Entry 7BLZ (electron microscopy, 3.10 A resolution); this record covers chains 2 and 3 of the 15 polymer chains in the assembly.

# Chain 2
Name: Similar to chlorophyll a/b-binding protein, CP24
Organism: Cyanidioschyzon merolae (strain 10D)
Reference sequence: M1UU36 (M1UU36_CYAM1); residues 15-193 here correspond to UniProt positions 38-216 (UniProt number = residue number + 23)
Amino-acid sequence (179 residues; row label = number of the first residue in the row):
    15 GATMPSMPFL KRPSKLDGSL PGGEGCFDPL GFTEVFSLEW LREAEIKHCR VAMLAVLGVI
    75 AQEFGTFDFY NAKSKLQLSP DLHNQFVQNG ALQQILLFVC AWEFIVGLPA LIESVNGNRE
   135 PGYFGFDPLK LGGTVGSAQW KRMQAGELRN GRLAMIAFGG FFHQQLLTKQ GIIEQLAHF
Ion coordination: chlorophyll a Mg site 1 near Glu-59 (its only coordinating residue here); chlorophyll a Mg site 2 near Gln-178 (its only coordinating residue here)
Small-molecule neighbours:
  - 1,2-diacyl-glycerol-3-sn-phosphate (3PH): Val-49, Phe-50, Ser-51, Trp-54
  - beta-carotene (BCR): Phe-41, Leu-92, Ser-93, Pro-94, His-97, Ile-170, Phe-172, Gly-173, Phe-176, His-177
  - C7Z ((1S)-3,5,5-trimethyl-4-[(1E,3E,5E,7E,9E,11E,13E,15E,17E)-3,7,12,16-tetramethyl-18-[(4S)-2,6,6-trimethyl-4-oxidanyl-cyclohexen-1-yl]octadeca-1,3,5,7,9,11,13,15,17-nonaenyl]cyclohex-3-en-1-ol), molecule 1: Phe-41, Asp-42, Pro-43, Leu-44, Phe-46, His-62, Val-65, Ala-66, Ala-69, Val-73, Gln-76, Gln-91, Leu-92, Leu-96, His-97, Leu-106, Met-169, Ile-170, Phe-172
  - C7Z, molecule 2: Met-67, Leu-68, Val-70, Leu-71, Phe-140, Asp-141, Pro-142, Leu-143, Leu-145, Asn-164, Leu-167, Ala-168, Ala-171, Phe-175, Gln-178, Ile-186, Leu-190
  - C7Z, molecule 3: Asn-103, Gly-104, Gln-107, Gln-108, Leu-111, Phe-112
  - C7Z, molecule 4: Arg-163, Arg-166, Leu-167, Ile-170, Leu-181
  - chlorophyll a (CLA), molecule 1: Pro-22, Phe-23, Leu-24, Lys-25, Glu-38, Gly-39, Phe-41
  - chlorophyll a (CLA), molecule 2: Asp-31, Leu-34, Gly-36, Gly-37, Glu-38, Gly-39, Cys-40, Phe-41, Asp-42, Phe-46, Thr-47, Leu-55, Arg-56, Ala-58, Glu-59, His-62, Arg-166, Met-169, Ile-170
  - chlorophyll a (CLA), molecule 3: Phe-50, Trp-54, Leu-55, Ala-58, His-62
  - chlorophyll a (CLA), molecule 4: Trp-54, Glu-57, Ala-58, Lys-61, His-62, Val-65, Leu-110, Val-113, Cys-114, Glu-117, Phe-118, Leu-122, Leu-125
  - chlorophyll a (CLA), molecule 5: Arg-64, Met-67, Leu-68, Leu-71, Gly-136, Tyr-137, Phe-138, Gly-139, Phe-140, Asp-141, Leu-145, Gly-146, Trp-154, Met-157, Gln-158, Gly-160, Glu-161, Asn-164
  - chlorophyll a (CLA), molecule 6: Val-65, Leu-68, Ala-69, Leu-71, Gly-72, Ala-75, Gln-76, Gly-79, Thr-80, Phe-81, Tyr-84, Gln-91, Leu-96, Phe-100, Ala-105, Leu-106, Phe-140
  - chlorophyll a (CLA), molecule 7: Leu-71, Arg-156, Met-157, Gly-160, Asn-164, Leu-167
  - chlorophyll a (CLA), molecule 8: Leu-71, Ile-74, Ala-75, Phe-78, Gly-79, Phe-81
  - chlorophyll a (CLA), molecule 9: Tyr-84, Asn-103, Gly-104, Ala-105, Gln-108, Ile-109, Phe-112
  - chlorophyll a (CLA), molecule 10: His-97, Asn-98, Val-101, Gln-102, Leu-106, Gln-107, Ile-109, Leu-110, Val-113
  - chlorophyll a (CLA), molecule 11: Gln-107, Gln-108, Leu-110, Leu-111
  - chlorophyll a (CLA), molecule 12: Trp-116, Ile-119, Val-120, Phe-138, Gly-139, Phe-140, Pro-142, Lys-144
  - chlorophyll a (CLA), molecule 13: Arg-156, Ala-159, Gly-160, Arg-163, Asn-164, Leu-167
  - chlorophyll a (CLA), molecule 14: Leu-167, Ile-170, Ala-171, Gly-173, Gly-174, His-177, Gln-178, Leu-181, Thr-182, Gln-189, Phe-193
  - chlorophyll a (CLA), molecule 15: Phe-176, His-177, Leu-180, Leu-181
  - diacyl glycerol (DGA): Trp-54, Phe-118, Leu-122, Leu-125, Ile-126, Val-129, Asn-130
  - ergosterol (ERG), molecule 1: Lys-29, Leu-44, Gly-45, Phe-46, Glu-48, Val-49
  - ergosterol (ERG), molecule 2: Trp-116, Gly-139, Phe-140, Asp-141, Pro-142
  - ergosterol (ERG), molecule 3: Phe-118, Leu-122, Pro-123, Ile-126, Glu-127, Asn-130
  - (3R)-beta,beta-caroten-3-ol (RRX): Lys-61, Arg-64, Val-65, Leu-68, Phe-83, Tyr-84, Ile-109, Val-113, Trp-116, Glu-117

# Chain 3
Name: Lhcr3
Organism: Cyanidioschyzon merolae (strain 10D)
Amino-acid sequence (174 residues; row label = number of the first residue in the row):
    13 VPFAPVPEAV RESGLAGSEA EFDPLMITSY LPISWMRESE VKHGRIAMLA FVGTLAQQAY
    73 QFPWYKGAPT TLVGAHDHFV TTALAQILLF TSAFEIVAGV PAAIQTVRGS GRLPGYYGFD
   133 PLGLWGKDEA SRKRMELAEV KNGRLAMIAM LALWHQEVLS GGMGVIEQLV KQKF
Ion coordination: chlorophyll a Mg site 1 near Glu-52 (its only coordinating residue here); chlorophyll a Mg site 2 near Glu-107 (its only coordinating residue here); chlorophyll a Mg site 3 near Glu-151 (its only coordinating residue here)
Small-molecule neighbours:
  - beta-carotene (BCR): Pro-19, Glu-20, Pro-36, Leu-37, Met-38, Tyr-42
  - C7Z ((1S)-3,5,5-trimethyl-4-[(1E,3E,5E,7E,9E,11E,13E,15E,17E)-3,7,12,16-tetramethyl-18-[(4S)-2,6,6-trimethyl-4-oxidanyl-cyclohexen-1-yl]octadeca-1,3,5,7,9,11,13,15,17-nonaenyl]cyclohex-3-en-1-ol), molecule 1: Phe-34, Asp-35, Pro-36, Leu-37, Met-38, Ile-39, His-55, Ile-58, Ala-59, Ala-62, Thr-66, Gln-69, Leu-84, Ala-87, His-88, Leu-96, Met-159, Ile-160, Met-162, Leu-163
  - C7Z, molecule 2: Lys-54, Arg-57, Ile-58, Leu-61, Trp-76, Tyr-77, Ile-99, Thr-103, Phe-106, Glu-107, Tyr-129
  - C7Z, molecule 3: Met-60, Phe-63, Val-64, Phe-131, Asp-132, Pro-133, Leu-134, Leu-136, Asn-154, Leu-157, Ala-158, Ile-160, Ala-161, Ala-164, Leu-165, Gln-168, Val-177, Gln-180
  - C7Z, molecule 4: Thr-94, Gln-98, Leu-101, Phe-102
  - C7Z, molecule 5: Lys-153, Gly-155, Arg-156, Leu-157, Ile-160, Leu-171, Phe-186
  - chlorophyll a (CLA), molecule 1: Phe-15, Pro-17, Ala-32, Phe-34
  - chlorophyll a (CLA), molecule 2: Glu-24, Ser-30, Ala-32, Glu-33, Phe-34, Asp-35, Ile-39, Thr-40, Ile-45, Met-48, Arg-49, Ser-51, Glu-52, His-55, Arg-156, Met-159, Ile-160, Leu-163
  - chlorophyll a (CLA), molecule 3: Leu-43, Trp-47, Met-48, Ser-51, His-55, Ile-58, Leu-163
  - chlorophyll a (CLA), molecule 4: Trp-47, Glu-50, Ser-51, Lys-54, His-55, Ile-58, Leu-100, Thr-103, Ser-104, Glu-107, Ile-108, Val-112, Ala-115
  - chlorophyll a (CLA), molecule 5: Arg-57, Met-60, Leu-61, Val-64, Leu-125, Gly-127, Tyr-128, Tyr-129, Gly-130, Phe-131, Asp-132, Leu-136, Trp-137, Met-147, Glu-148, Glu-151, Asn-154
  - chlorophyll a (CLA), molecule 6: Ile-58, Leu-61, Ala-62, Val-64, Gly-65, Ala-68, Gln-69, Tyr-72, Gln-73, Phe-74, Tyr-77, Ala-80, Pro-81, Thr-82, Ala-87, Phe-91, Ala-95, Leu-96, Ile-99
  - chlorophyll a (CLA), molecule 7: Phe-63, Val-64, Arg-146, Met-147, Ala-150, Asn-154, Leu-157
  - chlorophyll a (CLA), molecule 8: Phe-74, Trp-76, Tyr-77, Thr-94, Ala-95, Gln-98, Ile-99, Phe-102, Thr-103
  - chlorophyll a (CLA), molecule 9: His-88, Val-92, Leu-96, Ala-97, Ile-99, Leu-100, Thr-103
  - chlorophyll a (CLA), molecule 10: Phe-102, Thr-103, Phe-106, Val-109, Ala-110, Tyr-129, Gly-130, Phe-131
  - chlorophyll a (CLA), molecule 11: Val-112, Ile-116, Arg-120
  - chlorophyll a (CLA), molecule 12: Arg-146, Leu-149, Ala-150, Lys-153, Asn-154, Leu-157
  - chlorophyll a (CLA), molecule 13: Ile-160, Leu-163, Ala-164, His-167, Gln-168, Leu-171, Ser-172, Gln-180, Gln-184, Lys-185, Phe-186
  - chlorophyll a (CLA), molecule 14: Leu-163, Trp-166, His-167, Val-170, Leu-171
  - dodecyl-alpha-D-maltoside (LMU): Gly-130, Phe-131, Asp-132, Pro-133
  - phosphatidylglycerol (PGT; (1S)-2-{[{[(2R)-2,3-dihydroxypropyl]oxy}(hydroxy)phosphoryl]oxy}-1-[(palmitoyloxy)methyl]ethyl stearate): Phe-102, Ala-105, Phe-106, Val-109
  - phosphatidylethanolamine (PTY), molecule 1: Leu-43, Pro-44, Trp-47, Val-112, Ile-116, Val-119, Arg-120
  - phosphatidylethanolamine (PTY), molecule 2: Val-92, Thr-93, Ala-97, Gln-98, Leu-100, Leu-101

# How chain 2 and chain 3 interact
Contacting residue pairs (20; chain 2 residue first):
  Ala-16(2) with Gly-123(3); Arg-124(3); Tyr-128(3), hydrophobic
  Thr-17(2) with Ser-122(3); Gly-123(3)
  Leu-24(2) with Tyr-128(3), hydrogen bond (backbone-side chain); Gly-130(3)
  Lys-25(2) with Ala-110(3); Arg-124(3); Tyr-128(3); Tyr-129(3)
  Arg-26(2) with Val-109(3); Ala-110(3), hydrogen bond (side chain-backbone); Pro-113(3), hydrogen bond (side chain-backbone); Ala-114(3); Gln-117(3), hydrogen bond
  Pro-27(2) with Gln-117(3)
  Pro-43(2) with Val-109(3)
  Leu-44(2) with Ile-108(3); Pro-113(3), hydrophobic
Also at the interface, not in a pair above, chain 2 (11 interface residues in all): Gly-15, Phe-23, Phe-41
Also at the interface, not in a pair above, chain 3 (15 interface residues in all): Gly-111, Leu-125, Trp-137

# In short
Chain 2 and chain 3 form an interface of 11 and 15 residues respectively, with 4 hydrogen bonds. Among the
polar pairs are Leu-24(2)/Tyr-128(3), Arg-26(2)/Ala-110(3) and Arg-26(2)/Pro-113(3). One chlorophyll a
molecule and one compound C7Z molecule are bound between chain 2 and chain 3.
Chain 2 is Similar to chlorophyll a/b-binding protein, CP24 and chain 3 is Lhcr3, both from Cyanidioschyzon
merolae (strain 10D); the structure, Red alga C.merolae Photosystem I, was determined by electron microscopy.
